Entry 6CWT (X-ray diffraction, 3.15 A resolution); this record covers chains D and F of the 6 polymer chains in the assembly.

Chain D:
Name: Fab e21 light chain
Source organism: Oryctolagus cuniculus
Notes: antibody fragment or engineered binder
Sequence (216 residues; each row starts with the number of its first residue; a row labelled like 187A-187F holds insertion residues (187A, then the next letters in order)):
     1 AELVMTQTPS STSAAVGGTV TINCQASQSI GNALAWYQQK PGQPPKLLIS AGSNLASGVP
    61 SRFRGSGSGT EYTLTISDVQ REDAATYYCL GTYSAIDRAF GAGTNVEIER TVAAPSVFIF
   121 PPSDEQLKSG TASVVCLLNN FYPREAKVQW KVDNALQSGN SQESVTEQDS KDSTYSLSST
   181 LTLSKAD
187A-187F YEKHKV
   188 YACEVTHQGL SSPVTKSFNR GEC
Disordered / not traced: 1, 187A-187F, 210
Disulfide bonds: Cys24-Cys89, Cys136-Cys190

Chain F:
Name: Capsid protein
Source organism: Hepatitis B virus subtype adyw
Reference sequence: P03147 (CAPSD_HBVD1); residues 1-149 here = UniProt positions 1-149
Sequence (149 residues; row label = number of the first residue in the row):
     1 MDIDPYKEFG ATVELLSFLP SDFFPSVRDL LDTAAALYRD ALESPEHASP HHTALRQAIL
    61 CWGDLMTLAT WVGTNLEDPA SRDLVVSYVN TNVGLKFRQL LWFHISALTF GRETVLEYLV
   121 SFGVWIRTPP AYRPPNAPIL STLPETTVV
Disordered / not traced: 1-2, 74-89, 140-149
Differences from the reference sequence: engineered mutation Ala48 (Cys in P03147), Ala107 (Cys in P03147)
Curated features (UniProtKB/Swiss-Prot):
  - mutagenesis: Phe97 (F97L: Enhances capsid assembly)

How chain D and chain F interact:
Residue-residue contacts (25; chain D residue first):
  Ile30(D) with Arg127(F), hydrogen bond (backbone-side chain)
  Gly31(D) with Leu15(F); Arg127(F)
  Asn32(D) with Gly10(F), hydrogen bond (side chain-backbone); Leu15(F); Val120(F)
  Ala33(D) with Val120(F), hydrophobic
  Ser50(D) with Glu117(F), hydrogen bond
  Ala51(D) with Leu116(F), hydrophobic; Val120(F), hydrophobic
  Ser53(D) with Arg112(F)
  Asn54(D) with Glu113(F), hydrogen bond (side chain-backbone); Leu116(F); Glu117(F), hydrogen bond
  Leu55(D) with Glu113(F)
  Ser68(D) with Thr12(F)
  Thr92(D) with Val124(F); Arg127(F), hydrogen bond (backbone-side chain)
  Tyr93(D) with Arg127(F), hydrogen bond (backbone-side chain)
  Ser94(D) with Val124(F); Arg127(F); Thr128(F)
  Ala95(D) with Val124(F); Thr128(F)
  Ile96(D) with Tyr132(F), hydrophobic
Also at the interface, not in a pair above, chain D (17 interface residues in all): Ser29, Gly52
Also at the interface, not in a pair above, chain F (14 interface residues in all): Ala11, Pro134

In short:
The interface between chain D and chain F involves 17 residues on one side and 14 on the other; the contacts
include 7 hydrogen bonds. Polar contacts include Ile30(D)-Arg127(F), Asn32(D)-Gly10(F) and Ser50(D)-Glu117(F).
From UniProt: one mutagenesis site on chain F.
Chain D is Fab e21 light chain (Oryctolagus cuniculus) and chain F is Capsid protein (Hepatitis B virus
subtype adyw); the structure, Hepatitis B core-antigen in complex with Fab e21, was determined by X-ray
diffraction together with 6CVK and 6CWD from the same study.
